PDB entry 7FNW | X-ray diffraction, 1.90 A resolution | chains A and B

[Chain A]
Name: Pre-mRNA-splicing factor 8
Source organism: Saccharomyces cerevisiae S288C
UniProt: P33334 (PRP8_YEAST); residue numbers follow UniProt; this construct covers 1836-2090
Chain sequence (258 residues; row label = number of the first residue in the row):
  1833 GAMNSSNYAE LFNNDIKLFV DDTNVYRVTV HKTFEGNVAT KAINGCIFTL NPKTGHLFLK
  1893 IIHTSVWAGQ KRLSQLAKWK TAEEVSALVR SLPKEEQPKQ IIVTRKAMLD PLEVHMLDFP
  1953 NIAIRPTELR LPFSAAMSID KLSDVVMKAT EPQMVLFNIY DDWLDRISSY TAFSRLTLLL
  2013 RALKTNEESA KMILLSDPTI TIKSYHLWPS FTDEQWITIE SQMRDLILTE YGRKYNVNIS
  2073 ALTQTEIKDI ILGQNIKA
Disordered / not traced: 2070-2090
Sequence notes: expression tag (1833-1835)

[Chain B]
Name: A1 cistron-splicing factor AAR2
Source organism: Saccharomyces cerevisiae S288C
UniProt: P32357 (AAR2_YEAST); aligned to UniProt positions 1-317 over residues 1-317
Chain sequence (308 residues; each row starts with the number of its first residue; note: 13 numbers in that range are skipped by the numbering (no residue carries them; nothing is unmodelled there); numbers below 1 keep their minus sign (Gly-3 is residue -3)):
    -3 GAMAMNTVPF TSAPIEVTIG IDQYSFNVKE NQPFHGIKDI PIGHVHVIHF QHADNSSMRY
    57 GYWFDCRMGN FYIQYDPKDG LYKMMEERDG AKFENIVHNF KERQMMVSYP KIDEDDTWYN
   117 LTEFVQMDKI RKIVRKDENQ FSYVDSSMTT VQENEL
   166 SSSSSDPAHS LNYTVINFKS REAIRPGHEM EDFLDKSYYL NTVMLQGIFK NSSNYFGELQ
   226 FAFLNAMFFG NYGSSLQWHA MIELICSSAT VPKHMLDKLD EILYYQIKTL PEQYSDILLN
   286 ERVWNICLYS SFQKNSLHNT EKIMENKYPE LL
Disordered / not traced: -3 to 0, 166-169
Sequence notes: expression tag (-3 to 0); conflict Ser166 (Leu153 in P32357), Ser167 (Lys154 in P32357), Ser170 (Asp in P32357)
Small-molecule neighbours: VZ9 (2-{4-[(4-fluorophenyl)methyl]piperazin-1-yl}ethan-1-ol): Ile17, Tyr20, Ser21, Phe22, Ile33, Val103, Ser104, Tyr105, Pro106
Curated features (UniProtKB/Swiss-Prot):
  - region: Leu261 to Ile282 (Leucine-zipper)
  - modified residue: Ser253 (Phosphoserine), Thr274 (Phosphothreonine)

[Interface between chain A and chain B]
Contacting residue pairs (16):
  Gln1907(A) - Met195(B)
  Gln1907(A) - Leu199(B)
  Leu1908(A) - Met195(B)  hydrophobic
  Trp1911(A) - Glu194(B)
  Trp1911(A) - Met195(B)  hydrophobic
  Trp1911(A) - Phe198(B)  hydrophobic
  Asp1942(A) - Lys184(B)  salt bridge
  Glu1945(A) - Lys184(B)  salt bridge
  Val1946(A) - Ile189(B)  hydrophobic
  Val1946(A) - Glu194(B)
  Val1946(A) - Phe198(B)  hydrophobic
  His1947(A) - Glu194(B)
  Leu1949(A) - Lys184(B)
  Leu1949(A) - Ser185(B)
  Leu1949(A) - Arg186(B)
  Asp1950(A) - Arg186(B)  salt bridge

[Overview]
Chain A and chain B form an interface of 9 and 8 residues respectively; the contacts include 3 salt bridges.
Among the polar pairs are Asp1942(A)-Lys184(B), Glu1945(A)-Lys184(B) and Asp1950(A)-Arg186(B). Bound to chain
B: compound VZ9.
Chain A is Pre-mRNA-splicing factor 8 and chain B is A1 cistron-splicing factor AAR2, both from Saccharomyces
cerevisiae S288C; the structure, PanDDA analysis group deposition -- Aar2/RNaseH in complex with fragment
P07F07 from the F2X-Universal Library, was determined by X-ray diffraction together with 5ST0, 5ST1, 5ST2,
5ST3, 5ST4, 5ST5 and 248 further entries from the same study.
